PDB entry 8DFB | X-ray diffraction, 3.17 A resolution | chains B and U of the 4 polymer chains in the assembly

== Chain B ==
Protein: Topoisomerase V
Source organism: Methanopyrus kandleri
Reference sequence: Q977W1 (Q977W1_9EURY); residues 1-854 here = UniProt positions 1-854
Amino-acid sequence (854 residues; row label = number of the first residue in the row):
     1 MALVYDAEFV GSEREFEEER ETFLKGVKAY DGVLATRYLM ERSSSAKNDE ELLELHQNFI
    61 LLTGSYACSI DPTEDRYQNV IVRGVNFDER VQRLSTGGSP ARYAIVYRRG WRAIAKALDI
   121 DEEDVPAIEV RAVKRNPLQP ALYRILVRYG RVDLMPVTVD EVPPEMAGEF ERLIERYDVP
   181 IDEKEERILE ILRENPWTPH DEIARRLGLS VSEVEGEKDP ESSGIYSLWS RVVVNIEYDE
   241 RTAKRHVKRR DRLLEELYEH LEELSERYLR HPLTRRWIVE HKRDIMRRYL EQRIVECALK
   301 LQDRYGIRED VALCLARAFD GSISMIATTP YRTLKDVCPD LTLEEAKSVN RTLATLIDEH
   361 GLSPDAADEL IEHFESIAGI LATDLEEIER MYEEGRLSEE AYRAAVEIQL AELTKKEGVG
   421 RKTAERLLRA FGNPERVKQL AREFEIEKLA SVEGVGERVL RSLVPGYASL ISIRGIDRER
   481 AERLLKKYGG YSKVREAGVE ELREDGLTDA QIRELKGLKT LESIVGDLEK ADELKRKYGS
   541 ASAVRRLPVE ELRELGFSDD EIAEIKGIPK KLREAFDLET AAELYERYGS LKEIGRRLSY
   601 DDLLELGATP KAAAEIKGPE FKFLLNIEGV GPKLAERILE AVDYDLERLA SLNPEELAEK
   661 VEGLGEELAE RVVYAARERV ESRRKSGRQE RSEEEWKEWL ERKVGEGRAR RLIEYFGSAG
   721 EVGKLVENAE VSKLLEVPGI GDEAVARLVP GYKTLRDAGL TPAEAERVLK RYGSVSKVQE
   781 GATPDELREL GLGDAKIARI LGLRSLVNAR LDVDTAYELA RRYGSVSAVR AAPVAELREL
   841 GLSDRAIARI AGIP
Disordered / not traced: 1-2, 853-854
Differences from the reference sequence: engineered mutation Ala809 (Lys in Q977W1), Ala820 (Lys in Q977W1), Ala831 (Lys in Q977W1), Ala835 (Lys in Q977W1), Ala846 (Lys in Q977W1), Ala851 (Lys in Q977W1)
Ion coordination: K+ site 1: Ile471, Ile473, Ile476; K+ site 2: Leu735, Val737, Ile740
Reported in the primary citation:
  - binding site for the 40-nt DNA strand (chain U): Arg109, Tyr289
  - catalytic residues: Arg108 (proposed by the authors, not directly observed)
  - mutagenesis - R37A, R83A, R109A, A132I, K134A, K134A/R135A, R288A/R293A: decreased catalytic activity
  - mutagenesis - K47A, H56A, R135A, R288A, Y289A, R293A: unchanged catalytic activity
  - mutagenesis - R108A, R108A/R109A, K134E/R135E, R288E/R293E, R288E/L290P/R293E, L290P: abolished catalytic activity
  - catalytic residues: Arg131, Arg144 (citing earlier work)

== Chain U ==
Molecule: 40-nt DNA strand
Notes: engineered mutation(s): GUA U13 is an abasic site
Sequence (40 nucleotides; row label = number of the first residue in the row):
     2 GCCTGCACGA AGTAAGCATT GCTTACTTCG TGCAGGCACA

== Interface between chain B and chain U ==
Residue-residue contacts (51):
  Arg37(B) - DC38(U)  phosphate contact
  Arg37(B) - DA39(U)  salt bridge to the phosphate
  Glu41(B) - DC38(U)  sugar contact
  Lys47(B) - DC38(U)  salt bridge to the phosphate
  Arg83(B) - DA41(U)  base contact
  Arg108(B) - DC40(U)  hydrogen bond to the phosphate
  Arg108(B) - DA41(U)  salt bridge to the phosphate
  Arg109(B) - DA41(U)  base contact
  Arg131(B) - DC40(U)  phosphate contact
  Arg131(B) - DA41(U)  salt bridge to the phosphate
  Ala132(B) - DC40(U)  phosphate contact
  Val133(B) - DC40(U)  hydrogen bond to the phosphate
  Lys134(B) - DA39(U)  sugar contact
  Lys134(B) - DC40(U)  hydrogen bond to the phosphate
  Arg135(B) - DA39(U)  salt bridge to the phosphate
  Arg144(B) - DA41(U)  salt bridge to the phosphate
  His200(B) - DA41(U)  phosphate contact
  Asp201(B) - DC40(U)  sugar contact
  Asp201(B) - DA41(U)  phosphate contact
  Val211(B) - DA41(U)  sugar contact
  Glu215(B) - DA41(U)  sugar contact
  Arg287(B) - DC30(U)  sugar contact
  Arg287(B) - DG31(U)  hydrogen bond to the base
  Arg288(B) - DT32(U)  base contact
  Arg288(B) - DG33(U)  base contact
  Arg293(B) - DG31(U)  salt bridge to the phosphate
  Arg293(B) - DT32(U)  salt bridge to the phosphate
  Lys438(B) - DC23(U)  salt bridge to the phosphate
  Arg442(B) - DC23(U)  salt bridge to the phosphate
  Pro569(B) - DC7(U)  phosphate contact
  Pro569(B) - DA8(U)  phosphate contact
  Lys570(B) - DC7(U)  hydrogen bond to the phosphate
  Arg573(B) - DC7(U)  salt bridge to the phosphate
  Tyr585(B) - DA8(U)  phosphate contact
  Ser590(B) - DA8(U)  phosphate contact
  Leu591(B) - DA8(U)  hydrogen bond to the phosphate
  Lys592(B) - DA8(U)  hydrogen bond to the phosphate
  Lys592(B) - DC9(U)  salt bridge to the phosphate
  Glu743(B) - DG13(U)  phosphate contact
  Pro750(B) - DA11(U)  phosphate contact
  Pro750(B) - DA12(U)  phosphate contact
  Gly751(B) - DA12(U)  hydrogen bond to the phosphate
  Tyr752(B) - DA12(U)  phosphate contact
  Lys753(B) - DA12(U)  phosphate contact
  Lys753(B) - DG13(U)  salt bridge to the phosphate
  Thr754(B) - DA11(U)  hydrogen bond to the phosphate
  Thr754(B) - DA12(U)  hydrogen bond to the phosphate
  Ser774(B) - DA11(U)  phosphate contact
  Val775(B) - DA11(U)  phosphate contact
  Ser776(B) - DG10(U)  hydrogen bond to the phosphate
  Ser776(B) - DA11(U)  hydrogen bond to the phosphate
Other interface residues (no listed pair), chain B (45 interface residues in all): Met40, His56, Pro199, Ser540, Ile568, Gly589, Glu780, Asn808
Other interface residues (no listed pair), chain U (19 interface residues in all): DA16, DA19, DT24

== Summary ==
The interface between chain B and chain U involves 45 residues on one side and 19 on the other; the contacts
include 12 hydrogen bonds and 13 salt bridges. Polar contacts include Arg287(B)-DG31(U), Arg108(B)-DC40(U) and
Val133(B)-DC40(U). The paper reports catalytic residues Arg108(B), Arg131(B) and Arg144(B); R37A, R83A and
R109A of chain B, among others, reduce catalytic activity; 19 substitutions were tested in all.
Here chain B is Topoisomerase V (Methanopyrus kandleri) and chain U is a 40-nt DNA strand. Entry 8DFB
(Structure of M. kandleri topoisomerase V in complex with DNA. 39 base pair symmetric DNA complex) was
determined by X-ray diffraction, deposited together with 8DF7, 8DF8 and 8DF9.
